Entry 5MPS (electron microscopy, 3.85 A resolution); this record covers chains 2 and A of the 30 polymer chains in the assembly.

Chain 2:
Molecule: U2 snRNA
Source organism: Saccharomyces cerevisiae
Sequence (1175 nucleotides; numbered 1 to 1175; the number before each row is that of its first residue):
     1 ACGAAUCUCU UUGCCUUUUG GCUUAGAUCA AGUGUAGUAU CUGUUCUUUU CAGUGUAACA
    61 ACUGAAAUGA CCUCAAUGAG GCUCAUUACC UUUUAAUUUG UUACAAUACA CAUUUUUUGG
   121 CACCCAAAAU AAUAAAAUGG ACGGGAAGAG ACUUUUUAAG CAAGUUGUUU UCCGCUAAUG
   181 UCAGGUCUCA CUACUUUUUG CUGCUAUUUU UCUUCGCUCA UGGUUUCUUC AUAAGGCGUU
   241 UUUAUGAUGG UUUUUCGAAA UUGGUUUUUG AGACGACGGU UGCUCAAGGU UAUUGUUUUU
   301 GUUUUCUUCU GGUUGUUUUC UAUUUUCUUU UUUUUAGCUU UCUGUUUCUC CCUUAGUUUG
   361 GCUUUUUGCU UCAUACUCUU CCCUGUCUUU CCGAGCCGUU UAUGUCCAAC GCGGGAUUUG
   421 GUUUUUCUUU AUCGAUGGGA AGAAAUGGUG CUAUAGUAGG UUGGGAGAUA AUAUUUAUGG
   481 UAUGGGGUGC UAGUGCGGAU GGGGCGCUCU UAUUGUUGAU UUCUUCGCUC GUCUUCUUUU
   541 UCUGGUGGCG CUGCAAGAGG AAGUUUUUCG ACUUUGUUAU GAUUUUUGGU UUGCAAGGAA
   601 AGGUGUCUUA CGAUUCUUUU UUUGAUGUAA UAGGAUAAGC UUGCUUAUCC CCCAAGUAUC
   661 GGCCAAAGUU GUUGAUUUUC CUUUUGAAGU GUCCUCGGUU UGAGGGGGUG UAGGGUGGGG
   721 UUGGUCUACA AUAAGAGUGU UCCAUUGUUA ACGUGCUGGC GUCUUUUACU AUAUUUUUUU
   781 UCCCAGUUUA UUUUGUGCUU AUUUUCUCAU UGAGGAGAAG GAGCUCUUCU CGCAGGAUAU
   841 AAAUGGAGGU UUGCUAAAGG GGAGGAGAUG UGUUUGUGAG AAUACUGCUG AGAGAGUUCU
   901 GGAAGAGAAA AAAAGGAGGC AAUGGAAGGC GUUUGCUGGG AAAAGAGAAG AGCCAUGACU
   961 GCAUCUGUUG UUUCAAGGCC AGUUUUAUUA ACCGCCUAUG UCAUAGAGGC GUUUUUUUUG
  1021 GAGGGAUUUG AAGAAUGCCG GCGGCAUCAA GAAACGGACU UGAUGGUUGA CGCCUGUUUU
  1081 UAAAGUUAGA GACGUCGCGA CCCUCGCACU UGUGGAGUCG UUCUUGACUU UUACUUUGGU
  1141 CGCUUGAUGU UUCUCUCGUC UUCCCGUUCG CUCUU
Disordered / not traced: 50-1175
Reported in the primary citation:
  - conformationally variable residues: A30

Chain A:
Molecule: Pre-mRNA-splicing factor 8
Source organism: Saccharomyces cerevisiae
Reference sequence: P33334 (PRP8_YEAST); residues 1-2413 here = UniProt positions 1-2413
Amino-acid sequence (2413 residues; row label = number of the first residue in the row):
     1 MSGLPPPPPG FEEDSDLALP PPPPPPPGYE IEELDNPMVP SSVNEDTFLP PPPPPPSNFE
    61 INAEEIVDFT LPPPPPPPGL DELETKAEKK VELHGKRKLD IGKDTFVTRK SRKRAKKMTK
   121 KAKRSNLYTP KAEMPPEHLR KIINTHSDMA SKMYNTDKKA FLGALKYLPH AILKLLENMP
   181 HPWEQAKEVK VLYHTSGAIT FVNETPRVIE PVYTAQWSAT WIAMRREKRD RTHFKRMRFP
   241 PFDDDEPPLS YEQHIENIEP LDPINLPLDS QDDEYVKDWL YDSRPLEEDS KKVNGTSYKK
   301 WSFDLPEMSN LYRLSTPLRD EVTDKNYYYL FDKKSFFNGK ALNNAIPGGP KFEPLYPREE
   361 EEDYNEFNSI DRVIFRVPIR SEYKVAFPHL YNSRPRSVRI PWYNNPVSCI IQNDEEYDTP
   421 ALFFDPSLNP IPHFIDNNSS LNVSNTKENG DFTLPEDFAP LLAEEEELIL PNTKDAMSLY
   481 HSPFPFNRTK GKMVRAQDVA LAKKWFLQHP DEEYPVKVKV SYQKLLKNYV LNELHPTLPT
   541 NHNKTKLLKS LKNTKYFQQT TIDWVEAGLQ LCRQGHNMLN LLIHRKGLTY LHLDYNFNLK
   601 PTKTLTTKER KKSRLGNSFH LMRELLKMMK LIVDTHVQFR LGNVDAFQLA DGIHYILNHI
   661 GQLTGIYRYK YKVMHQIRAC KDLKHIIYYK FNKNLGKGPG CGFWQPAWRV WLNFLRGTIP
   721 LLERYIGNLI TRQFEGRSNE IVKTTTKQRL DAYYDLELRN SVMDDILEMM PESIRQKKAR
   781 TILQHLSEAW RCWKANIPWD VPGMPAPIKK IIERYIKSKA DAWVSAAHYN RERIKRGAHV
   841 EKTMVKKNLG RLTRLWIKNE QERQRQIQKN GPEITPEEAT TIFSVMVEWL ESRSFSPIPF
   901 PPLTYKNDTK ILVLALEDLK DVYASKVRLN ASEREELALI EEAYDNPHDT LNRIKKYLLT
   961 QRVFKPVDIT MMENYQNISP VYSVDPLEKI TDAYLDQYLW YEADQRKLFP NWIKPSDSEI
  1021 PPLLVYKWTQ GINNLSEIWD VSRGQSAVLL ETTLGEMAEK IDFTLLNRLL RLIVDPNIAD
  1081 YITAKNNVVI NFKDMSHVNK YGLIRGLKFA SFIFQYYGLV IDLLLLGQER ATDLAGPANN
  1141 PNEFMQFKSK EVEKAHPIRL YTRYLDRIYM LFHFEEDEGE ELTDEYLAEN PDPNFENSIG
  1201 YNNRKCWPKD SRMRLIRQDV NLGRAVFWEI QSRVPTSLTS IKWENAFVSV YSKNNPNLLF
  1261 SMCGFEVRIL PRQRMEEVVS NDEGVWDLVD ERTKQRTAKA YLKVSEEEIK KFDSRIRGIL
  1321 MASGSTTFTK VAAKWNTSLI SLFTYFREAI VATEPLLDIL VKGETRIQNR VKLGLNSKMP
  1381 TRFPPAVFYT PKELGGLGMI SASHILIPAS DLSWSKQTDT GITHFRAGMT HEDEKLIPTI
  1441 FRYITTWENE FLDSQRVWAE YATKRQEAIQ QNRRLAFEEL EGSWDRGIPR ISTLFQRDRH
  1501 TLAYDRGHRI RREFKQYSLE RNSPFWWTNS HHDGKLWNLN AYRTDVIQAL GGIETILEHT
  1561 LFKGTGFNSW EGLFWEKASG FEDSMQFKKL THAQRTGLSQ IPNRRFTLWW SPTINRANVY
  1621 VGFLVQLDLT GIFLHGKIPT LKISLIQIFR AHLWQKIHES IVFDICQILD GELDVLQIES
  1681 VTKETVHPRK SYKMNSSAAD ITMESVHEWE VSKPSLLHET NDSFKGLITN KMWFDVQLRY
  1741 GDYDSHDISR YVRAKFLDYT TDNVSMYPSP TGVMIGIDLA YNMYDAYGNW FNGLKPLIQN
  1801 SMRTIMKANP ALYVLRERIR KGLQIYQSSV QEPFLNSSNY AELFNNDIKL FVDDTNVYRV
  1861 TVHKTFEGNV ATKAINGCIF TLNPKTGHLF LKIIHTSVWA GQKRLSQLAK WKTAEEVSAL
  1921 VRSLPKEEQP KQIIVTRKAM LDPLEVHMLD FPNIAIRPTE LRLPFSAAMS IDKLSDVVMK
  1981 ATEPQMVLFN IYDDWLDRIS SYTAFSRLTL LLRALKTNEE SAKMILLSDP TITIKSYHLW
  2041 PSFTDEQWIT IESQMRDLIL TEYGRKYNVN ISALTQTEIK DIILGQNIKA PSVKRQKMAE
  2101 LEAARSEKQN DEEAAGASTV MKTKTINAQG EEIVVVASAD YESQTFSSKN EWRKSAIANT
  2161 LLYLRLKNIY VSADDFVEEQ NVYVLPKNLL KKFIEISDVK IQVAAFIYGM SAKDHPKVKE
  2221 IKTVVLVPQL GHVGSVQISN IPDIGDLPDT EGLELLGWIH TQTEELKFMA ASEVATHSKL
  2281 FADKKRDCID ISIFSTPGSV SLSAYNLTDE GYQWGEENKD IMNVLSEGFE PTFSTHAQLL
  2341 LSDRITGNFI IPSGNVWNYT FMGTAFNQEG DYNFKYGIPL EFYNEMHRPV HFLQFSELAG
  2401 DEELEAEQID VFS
Disordered / not traced: 1-126, 358-366, 429-455, 1576-1599, 2101-2413
Residues lining bound ligands: inositol hexakisphosphate (IHP): Arg236, Lys517, Tyr655, His659, Lys681, Lys684, His685, Tyr688, Tyr689, Asn692, Lys697, Gly698, Asn1618
Swiss-Prot annotation at these positions:
  - region: Met1585 to Leu1598 (Important for branch point selection)
  - mutagenesis: His1658 (H1658S: No effect on viability), Glu1684 (E1684Q: No effect on viability), His1687 (H1687S: No effect on viability), Asp1700 (D1700N: No effect on viability), Asp1735 (D1735N: No effect on viability), Asp1853 (D1853A: Alters protein folding. Severely impaired growth. Strongly reduced growth at 35 degrees Celsius; when associated with A-1854; D1853N: Reduced growth at 30 degrees Celsius ...), Asp1854 (D1854A: Reduced growth at 30 degrees Celsius. Strongly reduced growth at 16 degrees Celsius. Strongly reduced growth at 35 degrees Celsius; when associated with A-1853 ...), Thr1855 (T1855A: Reduced growth at 30 degrees Celsius. Strongly reduced growth at 16 degrees Celsius), Thr1936 (T1936A: Reduced growth at 30 degrees Celsius. Strongly reduced growth at 16 degrees Celsius), Arg1937 (R1937K: Severely impaired growth. Reduced growth at 30 degrees Celsius. Strongly reduced growth at 16 degrees Celsius)
Reported in the primary citation:
  - mutagenesis - R1753A: decreased catalytic activity on exon ligation (citing earlier work)
  - conformationally variable residues (order/disorder transition): Ala2090 to Asn2110

Interface between chain 2 and chain A:
Residue-residue contacts (35; chain 2 residue first):
  U19(2) with Gln784(A), hydrogen bond to the sugar
  G20(2) with Arg780(A), sugar contact
  G21(2) with Ala752(A), base contact; Arg759(A), salt bridge to the phosphate
  C22(2) with Asp751(A), hydrogen bond to the sugar; Asp755(A), sugar contact; Arg759(A), salt bridge to the phosphate; Ser787(A), hydrogen bond to the phosphate; Arg791(A), salt bridge to the phosphate
  U23(2) with Asp751(A), sugar contact; Trp790(A), hydrogen bond to the phosphate; Lys819(A), salt bridge to the phosphate; Lys847(A), sugar contact
  U24(2) with Lys794(A), salt bridge to the phosphate; Trp823(A), phosphate contact; Thr843(A), hydrogen bond to the base; Lys846(A), base contact; Lys847(A), base contact; Gly850(A), sugar contact; Arg851(A), salt bridge to the phosphate; Lys1093(A), hydrogen bond to the sugar
  A25(2) with Lys794(A), salt bridge to the phosphate; Arg854(A), salt bridge to the phosphate; Lys1093(A), base contact; Asp1094(A), sugar contact
  A27(2) with Lys1093(A), salt bridge to the phosphate
  U28(2) with Lys1093(A), salt bridge to the phosphate
  C29(2) with Asn930(A), phosphate contact
  A30(2) with Asn930(A), phosphate contact; Ala931(A), hydrogen bond to the phosphate
  A31(2) with Leu929(A), phosphate contact; Arg934(A), salt bridge to the phosphate
  A36(2) with Val1862(A), sugar contact
  G37(2) with Lys1864(A), sugar contact
  U38(2) with Lys1864(A), hydrogen bond to the sugar
Also at the interface, not in a pair above, chain A (28 interface residues in all): Thr781, Arg928

Overview:
15 residues of chain 2 and 28 residues of chain A are in contact, with 8 hydrogen bonds and 11 salt bridges.
Among the polar pairs are U24(2)-Thr843(A), U19(2)-Gln784(A) and C22(2)-Asp751(A). Chain A binds inositol
hexakisphosphate. The paper reports that R1753A of chain A reduces catalytic activity on exon ligation;
conformational variability at A30(2) and Ala2090(A).
Here chain 2 is U2 snRNA and chain A is Pre-mRNA-splicing factor 8, both from Saccharomyces cerevisiae. Entry
5MPS (Structure of a spliceosome remodeled for exon ligation) was determined by electron microscopy (same
publication as 5MQ0).
